6OMM - chains R and A of the 6 polymer chains in the assembly; structure by electron microscopy, 3.17 A resolution.

# Chain R
Molecule: N-formyl peptide receptor 2
Organism: Homo sapiens
UniProtKB: P25090 (FPR2_HUMAN); residues 1-342 here = UniProt positions 1-342
Chain sequence (363 residues; row label = number of the first residue in the row; numbers below 1 keep their minus sign (Asp-20 is residue -20)):
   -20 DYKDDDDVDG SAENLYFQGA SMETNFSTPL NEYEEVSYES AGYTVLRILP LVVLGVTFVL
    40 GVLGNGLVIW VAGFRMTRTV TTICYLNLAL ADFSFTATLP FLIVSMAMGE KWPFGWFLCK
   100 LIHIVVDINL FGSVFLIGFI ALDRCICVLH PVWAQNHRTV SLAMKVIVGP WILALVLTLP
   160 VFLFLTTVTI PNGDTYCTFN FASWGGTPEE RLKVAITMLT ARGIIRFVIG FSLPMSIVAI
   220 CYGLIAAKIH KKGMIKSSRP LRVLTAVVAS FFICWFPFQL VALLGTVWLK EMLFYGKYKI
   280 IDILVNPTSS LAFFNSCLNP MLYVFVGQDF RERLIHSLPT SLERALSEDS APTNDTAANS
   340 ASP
Unresolved in the structure: -20 to 20, 318-342
Differences from the reference sequence: expression tag (-20 to 0)
Cystine bridges: Cys98-Cys176
UniProt features mapped onto this chain:
  - glycosylation: Asn4 (N-linked (GlcNAc...) asparagine)
Reported in the primary citation:
  - binding site for Peptide agonist: Glu89, His102, Asp106, Leu109, Phe110, Phe178, Leu198, Arg201, Arg205, Trp254, Phe257, Leu268, Leu272, Asp281, Val284
  - mutagenesis - R201A, R205A: decreased signaling in response to fMLFII
  - mutagenesis - R201A, R205A: decreased signaling with Peptide agonist
  - mutagenesis - D106A: decreased expression
  - specificity-determining residues: Glu89, Asp281 (proposed by the authors, not directly observed)
  - contacts within the chain: Tyr64-Arg123 (hydrogen bond), Arg123-Tyr221 (hydrogen bond)

# Chain A
Molecule: Guanine nucleotide-binding protein G(i) subunit alpha-1
Organism: Homo sapiens
UniProtKB: P63096 (GNAI1_HUMAN); residues 2-354 here = UniProt positions 2-354
Chain sequence (353 residues; row label = number of the first residue in the row):
     2 GCTLSAEDKA AVERSKMIDR NLREDGEKAA REVKLLLLGA GESGKSTIVK QMKIIHEAGY
    62 SEEECKQYKA VVYSNTIQSI IAIIRAMGRL KIDFGDSARA DDARQLFVLA GAAEEGFMTA
   122 ELAGVIKRLW KDSGVQACFN RSREYQLNDS AAYYLNDLDR IAQPNYIPTQ QDVLRTRVKT
   182 TGIVETHFTF KDLHFKMFDV GAQRSERKKW IHCFEGVTAI IFCVALSDYD LVLAEDEEMN
   242 RMHESMKLFD SICNNKWFTD TSIILFLNKK DLFEEKIKKS PLTICYPEYA GSNTYEEAAA
   302 YIQCQFEDLN KRKDTKEIYT HFTCSTETKN VQFVFDAVTD VIIKNNLKDC GLF
Unresolved in the structure: 2-4, 56-181, 234-240
Differences from the reference sequence: engineered mutation Ala203 (Gly in P63096), Ser326 (Ala in P63096), Glu328 (Asp in P63096)
UniProt features mapped onto this chain:
  - region: Lys35 to Thr48 (G1 motif), Asp173 to Thr181 (G2 motif), Phe196 to Gly202, Gln204, Arg205 (G3 motif), Ile265 to Asp272 (G4 motif), Thr324, Cys325, Thr327, Thr329 (G5 motif)
  - binding site (GTP): Glu43 to Thr48, Ser151, Leu175 to Thr181, Asp200 to Gly202, Gln204, Asn269 to Asp272
  - binding site (Mg(2+)): Ser47, Thr181
  - modified residue: Arg178 (ADP-ribosylarginine), Gln204 (Deamidated glutamine), Cys351 (ADP-ribosylcysteine)
  - lipidation: Gly2 (N-myristoyl glycine), Cys3 (S-palmitoyl cysteine)
  - natural variant: Gly40 (G40C: In NEDHISB; G40R: In NEDHISB), Gly45 (G45D: In NEDHISB), Thr48 (T48I: In NEDHISB; T48K: In NEDHISB), Gln52 (Q52P: In NEDHISB), Ser75 (deletion: In NEDHISB; uncertain significance), Gln172 (deletion: In NEDHISB), Asp173 (D173V: In NEDHISB), Glu186 to Phe189 (deletion: In NEDHISB; uncertain significance), Cys224 (C224Y: In NEDHISB), Lys270 (K270N: In NEDHISB; K270R: In NEDHISB), Asp272 (D272G: In NEDHISB), Val332 (V332E: In NEDHISB; uncertain significance)
  - mutagenesis: Gly42 (G42R: Abolishes switch to an activated conformation and dissociation from beta and gamma subunits upon GTP binding. Abolishes interaction with RGS family members), Glu116 (E116L: Enhances interaction (inactive GDP-bound) with RGS14), Gln147 (Q147L: Enhances interaction (inactive GDP-bound) with RGS14), Glu245 (E245L: Enhances interaction (inactive GDP-bound) with RGS14)

# Interface between chain R and chain A
Pairs across the interface - 39 pairs, chain R then chain A:
  Thr60(R) - Asp350(A)
  Tyr64(R) - Cys351(A)  hydrogen bond (side chain-backbone)
  Arg123(R) - Cys351(A)
  Cys126(R) - Asn347(A)
  Val127(R) - Ile344(A)
  Val127(R) - Leu348(A)  hydrophobic
  Pro130(R) - Thr340(A)
  Pro130(R) - Ile343(A)  hydrophobic
  Pro130(R) - Ile344(A)  hydrophobic
  Val131(R) - Lys192(A)
  Val131(R) - Asp193(A)
  Val131(R) - Phe336(A)  hydrophobic
  Gln134(R) - Ala31(A)
  Gln134(R) - Arg32(A)  hydrogen bond (side chain-backbone)
  Gln134(R) - Val34(A)
  Gln134(R) - Leu194(A)
  Gln134(R) - Ile343(A)
  Asn135(R) - Arg32(A)  hydrogen bond (backbone-side chain)
  Asn135(R) - Asp193(A)  hydrogen bond (side chain-backbone)
  Thr138(R) - Glu28(A)
  Val139(R) - Glu28(A)
  Ser140(R) - Glu28(A)  hydrogen bond (backbone-side chain)
  Lys227(R) - Ile344(A)
  Ile228(R) - Leu348(A)  hydrophobic
  Lys231(R) - Asp341(A)  salt bridge
  Met233(R) - Ile344(A)  hydrophobic
  Met233(R) - Lys345(A)
  Met233(R) - Phe354(A)
  Lys235(R) - Glu318(A)  salt bridge
  Arg238(R) - Leu353(A)
  Arg238(R) - Phe354(A)
  Pro239(R) - Leu353(A)
  Pro239(R) - Phe354(A)  hydrophobic
  Val242(R) - Leu353(A)  hydrophobic
  Tyr302(R) - Cys351(A)
  Val305(R) - Gly352(A)
  Gly306(R) - Gly352(A)
  Gln307(R) - Lys349(A)
  Asp308(R) - Lys349(A)  salt bridge
Interface residues without a listed pair, chain R (29 interface residues in all): Thr58, Ile224, Ile234, Leu243
Interface residues without a listed pair, chain A (25 interface residues in all): Glu33, His195, Asp315
Interface features reported in the paper:
  - pairs named by the authors: Arg123(R)-Cys351(A) (backbone contact), Val131(R)-Leu194(A) (hydrophobic contact), Val131(R)-Phe336(A) (hydrophobic contact)
  - interface residues, chain A: Ile344(A), Leu348(A), Leu353(A), Phe354(A)

# Summary
The interface between chain R and chain A involves 29 residues on one side and 25 on the other, with 5
hydrogen bonds and 3 salt bridges. Among the polar pairs are Lys231(R)-Asp341(A), Lys235(R)-Glu318(A) and
Asp308(R)-Lys349(A). The authors report a backbone contact between Arg123(R) and Cys351(A); hydrophobic
contacts between Val131(R) and Leu194(A) and Val131(R) and Phe336(A). The paper reports a binding site for
Peptide agonist at Glu89(R), His102(R) and Asp106(R) among others; R201A and R205A of chain R reduce signaling
in response to fMLFII.
Chain R is N-formyl peptide receptor 2 and chain A is Guanine nucleotide-binding protein G(i) subunit alpha-1,
both from Homo sapiens; the structure, Cryo-EM structure of formyl peptide receptor 2/lipoxin A4 receptor in
complex with Gi, was determined by electron microscopy.
